Entry 7Z1C (X-ray diffraction, 1.90 A resolution); this record covers chains A and B of the 3 polymer chains in the assembly.

Chain A:
Molecule: Spike protein S1
From: Severe acute respiratory syndrome coronavirus 2
Reference sequence: P0DTC2 (SPIKE_SARS2); residue numbers follow UniProt; this construct covers 330-532
Sequence (210 residues; row label = number of the first residue in the row):
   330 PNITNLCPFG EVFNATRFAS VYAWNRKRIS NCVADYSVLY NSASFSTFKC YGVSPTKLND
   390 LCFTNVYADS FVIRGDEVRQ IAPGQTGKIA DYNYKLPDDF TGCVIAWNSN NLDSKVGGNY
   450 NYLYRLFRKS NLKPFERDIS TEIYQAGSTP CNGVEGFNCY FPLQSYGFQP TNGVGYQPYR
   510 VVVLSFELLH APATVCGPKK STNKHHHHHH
Disordered / not traced: 330-332, 529-539
Disulfides: C336-C361, C379-C432, C391-C525, C480-C488
Glycans and other covalent adducts: N-acetylglucosamine (NAG) linked to N343
Sequence notes: expression tag (533-539)
Curated features (UniProtKB/Swiss-Prot):
  - region: R403 to D405 (Integrin-binding motif), N448 to F456 (Immunodominant HLA epitope recognized by the CD8+)
  - glycosylation (N-linked (GlcNAc...) asparagine): N331 (complex), N343 (complex)
  - natural variant: G339 (G339D: In strain: Omicron/BA.1, Omicron/BA.2 and 4 more; G339H: In strain: Omicron/BA.2.75, Omicron/XBB.1.5 and 1 more), R346 (R346K: In strain: Mu/B.1.621; R346T: In strain: Omicron/BQ.1.1, Omicron/XBB.1.5 and 1 more), L368 (L368I: In strain: Omicron/XBB.1.5, Omicron/EG.5.1), S371 (S371F: In strain: Omicron/BA.2, Omicron/BA.2.12.1 and 6 more; S371L: In strain: Omicron/BA.1), S373 (S373P: In strain: Omicron/BA.1, Omicron/BA.2 and 7 more), S375 (S375F: In strain: Omicron/BA.1, Omicron/BA.2 and 7 more), T376 (T376A: In strain: Omicron/BA.2, Omicron/BA.2.12.1 and 5 more), D405 (D405N: In strain: Omicron/BA.2, Omicron/BA.2.12.1 and 6 more), R408 (R408S: In strain: Omicron/BA.2, Omicron/BA.2.12.1 and 6 more), K417 (K417N: In strain: Beta/B.1.351, Omicron/BA.1 and 8 more; K417T: In strain: Gamma/P.1), N440 (N440K: In strain: Omicron/BA.1, Omicron/BA.2 and 7 more), K444 (K444T: In strain: Omicron/BQ.1.1), 16 further natural variant entries in UniProt
  - mutagenesis: N331 (N331Q: Reduced viral infectivity), N343 (N343Q: Reduced viral infectivity), L452 (L452R: Increased resistance to neutralizing antibodies. Decreases HLA binding to NF9 epitope. Increased binding affinity to human ACE2), Y453 (Y453F: Decreased HLA binding to NF9 epitope. Increased binding affinity to human ACE2), A475 (A475V: Increased resistance to neutralizing antibodies), V483 (V483A: Increased resistance to neutralizing antibodies), E484 (E484D: Increased replication in human TMEM106B overexpressing cells), F490 (F490L: Increased resistance to neutralizing antibodies and human covalescent sera neutralization), Q493 (Q493N: Reduced host ACE2-binding affinity in vitro; Q493Y: Reduced host ACE2-binding affinity in vitro), N501 (N501T: Reduced host ACE2-binding affinity in vitro; N501Y: Increased binding affinity to human ACE2), H519 (H519P: Increased resistance to human covalescent sera neutralization)

Chain B:
Molecule: Nanobody F2
From: Lama glama
Notes: antibody fragment or engineered binder
Sequence (131 residues; row label = number of the first residue in the row):
     1 QVQLVESGGG LVQAGGSLRL ACIASGRTFH SYVMAWFRQA PGKEREFVAA ISWSSTPTYY
    61 GESVKGRFTI SRDNAKNTVY LQMNRLKPED TAVYFCAADR GESYYYTRPT EYEFWGQGTQ
   121 VTVSSHHHHH H
Disordered / not traced: 126-131
Disulfides: C22-C96

Interface between chain A and chain B:
Pairs across the interface - 37 pairs, chain A then chain B:
  Y369(A) - Y104(B)  hydrogen bond (backbone-side chain)
  S371(A) - Y105(B)  hydrogen bond (backbone-side chain)
  A372(A) - Y105(B)
  A372(A) - R108(B)  hydrogen bond (backbone-side chain)
  S373(A) - Y105(B)
  F374(A) - Y105(B)  hydrogen bond (backbone-side chain)
  F374(A) - R108(B)  hydrogen bond (backbone-side chain)
  S375(A) - R108(B)  hydrogen bond (backbone-side chain)
  S375(A) - E111(B)
  T376(A) - E111(B)  hydrogen bond
  F377(A) - S103(B)  hydrogen bond (backbone-side chain)
  F377(A) - Y104(B)  hydrogen bond (backbone-backbone)
  F377(A) - Y105(B)  hydrophobic
  F377(A) - E111(B)  hydrogen bond (backbone-side chain)
  K378(A) - D99(B)  salt bridge
  K378(A) - E102(B)
  K378(A) - E111(B)  hydrogen bond (side chain-backbone)
  C379(A) - W53(B)
  C379(A) - G101(B)
  C379(A) - E102(B)  hydrogen bond (backbone-backbone)
  Y380(A) - R100(B)
  Y380(A) - G101(B)
  G381(A) - W53(B)
  V382(A) - W53(B)
  S383(A) - W53(B)
  S383(A) - P57(B)
  S383(A) - Y59(B)  hydrogen bond
  S383(A) - E102(B)  hydrogen bond
  P384(A) - E102(B)
  P384(A) - S103(B)
  P384(A) - Y104(B)
  T385(A) - P57(B)
  T385(A) - Y59(B)
  P412(A) - R100(B)
  G413(A) - R100(B)
  Q414(A) - E113(B)
  D427(A) - R100(B)  hydrogen bond (backbone-side chain)

Overview:
Chain A and chain B form an interface of 20 and 13 residues respectively; the contacts include 15 hydrogen
bonds and 1 salt bridge. Polar pairs include K378(A)-D99(B), Y369(A)-Y104(B) and S371(A)-Y105(B).
N-acetylglucosamine is covalently linked to N343(A). From UniProt: 11 mutagenesis sites on chain A.
Here chain A is Spike protein S1 (Severe acute respiratory syndrome coronavirus 2) and chain B is Nanobody F2
(Lama glama). Entry 7Z1C (Nanobody H11-B5 and H11-F2 bound to RBD) was determined by X-ray diffraction (same
publication as 7Z1A, 7Z1B, 7Z1D, 7Z1E, 7Z6V, 7Z7X and 4 further entries).
